1FU2 - chains G and H of the 8 polymer chains in the assembly; structure by powder diffraction.

Chain G:
Protein: Insulin, a chain
Notes: fragment: a chain of t3r3 variant
Reference sequence: P01308 (INS_HUMAN); residues 1-21 here correspond to UniProt positions 90-110 (UniProt number = residue number + 89)
Chain sequence (21 residues; numbered 1 to 21; the number before each row is that of its first residue):
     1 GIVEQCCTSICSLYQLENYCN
Disulfides: Cys6-Cys11

Chain H:
Protein: Insulin, B chain
Notes: fragment: b chain of t3r3 variant
Reference sequence: P01308 (INS_HUMAN); residues 1-30 here correspond to UniProt positions 25-54 (UniProt number = residue number + 24)
Chain sequence (30 residues; row label = number of the first residue in the row):
     1 FVNQHLCGSHLVEALYLVCGERGFFYTPKT

Interface between chain G and chain H:
Pairs across the interface - 20 pairs, chain G then chain H:
  Ile2(G) - Thr30(H)
  Val3(G) - Gln4(H)
  Val3(G) - Thr30(H)
  Cys6(G) - Cys7(H)
  Cys6(G) - Leu11(H)
  Cys7(G) - Gln4(H)
  Cys7(G) - Cys7(H)  disulfide
  Thr8(G) - Val2(H)
  Leu13(G) - Leu17(H)
  Leu13(G) - Val18(H)
  Leu16(G) - Ala14(H)
  Glu17(G) - Arg22(H)
  Tyr19(G) - Phe25(H)
  Cys20(G) - Val18(H)
  Cys20(G) - Cys19(H)  disulfide
  Asn21(G) - Cys19(H)
  Asn21(G) - Arg22(H)
  Asn21(G) - Gly23(H)
  Asn21(G) - Phe24(H)
  Asn21(G) - Phe25(H)
Interface residues without a listed pair, chain H (15 interface residues in all): Phe1, Leu15
Cross-chain cystine bridges: Cys7(G)-Cys7(H), Cys20(G)-Cys19(H)

In short:
The interface between chain G and chain H involves 11 residues on one side and 15 on the other; the contacts
include 2 disulfide bonds.
Chain G is Insulin, a chain and chain H is Insulin, B chain; the structure, First protein structure, was
determined by powder diffraction together with 1FUB from the same study.
